Entry 3CCR (X-ray diffraction, 3.00 A resolution); this record covers chains Q and 0 of the 31 polymer chains in the assembly.

Chain Q:
Molecule: 50S ribosomal protein L21e
From: Haloarcula marismortui
UniProtKB: P12734 (RL21_HALMA); residues 0-95 here correspond to UniProt positions 1-96 (UniProt number = residue number + 1)
Amino-acid sequence (96 residues; each row starts with the number of its first residue; numbering starts at 0):
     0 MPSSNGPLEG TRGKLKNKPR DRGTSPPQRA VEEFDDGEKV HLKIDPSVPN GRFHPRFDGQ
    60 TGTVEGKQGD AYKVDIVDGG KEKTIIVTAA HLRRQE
Not modelled in the structure: 0
Metal / ion sites: Na+: Asp20, Gly22, Ser24

Chain 0:
Molecule: 23S ribosomal RNA
From: Haloarcula marismortui
Notes: engineered mutation(s): G2099A, A2488C
Sequence (2923 nucleotides; numbered 1 to 2923; the number before each row is that of its first residue):
     1 GUUGGCUACU AUGCCAGCUG GUGGAUUGCU CGGCUCAGGC GCUGAUGAAG GACGUGCCAA
    61 GCUGCGAUAA GCUGUGGGGA GCCGCACGGA GGCGAAGAAC CACAGAUUUC CGAAUGAGAA
   121 UCUCUCUAAC AAUUGCUUCG CGCAAUGAGG AACCCCGAGA ACUGAAACAU CUCAGUAUCG
   181 GGAGGAACAG AAAACGCAAC GUGAUGUCGU UAGUAACCGC GAGUGAACGC GAUACAGCCC
   241 AAACCGAAGC CCUCACGGGC AAUGUGGUGU CAGGGCUACC UCUCAUCAGC CGACCGUCUU
   301 CACGAAGUCU CUUGGAAUAG AGCGUGAUAC AGGGUGACAA CCCCGUACUG AAGACCAGUA
   361 CGCUGUGCGG UAGUGCCAGA GUAGCGGGGG UUGGAUAUCC CUCGCGAAUA ACGCAGGCAU
   421 CGACUGCGAA GGCUAAACAC AACCUGAGAC CGAUAGUGAA CAAGUAGUGU GAACGAACGC
   481 UGCAAAGUAC CCUCAGAAGG GAGGCGAAAU AGAGCAUGAA AUCAGUUGGC GAUCGAGCGA
   541 CAGGGCAUAC AAGGUCCCUU GACGAAUGAC CGAGACGCGA GUCUCCAGUA AGACUCACGG
   601 GAAGCCGAUG UUCUGUCGUA CGUUUUGAAA AACGAGCCAG GGAGUGUGUC UGUAUGGCAA
   661 GUCUAACCGG AGUAUCCGGG GAGGCACAGG GAAACCGACA UGGCCGCAGG GCUUUGCCCG
   721 AGGGCCGCCG UCUUCAAGGG CGGGGAGCCA UGUGGACACG ACCCGAAUCC GGACGAUCUA
   781 CGCAUGGACA AGAUGAAGCG UGCCGAAAGG CACGUGGAAG UCUGUUAGAG UUGGUGUCCU
   841 ACAAUACCCU CUCGUGAUCU AUGUGUAGGG GUGAAAGGCC CAUCGAGUCC GGCAACAGCU
   901 GGUUCCAAUC GAAACAUGUC GAAGCAUGAC CUCCGCCGAG GUAGUCUGUG AGGUAGAGCG
   961 ACCGAUUGGU GUGUCCGCCU CCGAGAGGAG UCGGCACACC UGUCAAACUC CAAACUUACA
  1021 GACGCUGUUU GACGCGGGGA UUCCGGUGCG CGGGGUAAGC CUGUGUACCA GGAGGGGAAC
  1081 AACCCAGAGA UAGGUUAAGG UCCCCAAGUG UGGAUUAAGU GUAAUCCUCU GAAGGUGGUC
  1141 UCGAGCCCUA GACAGCCGGG AGGUGAGCUU AGAAGCAGCU ACCCUCUAAG AAAAGCGUAA
  1201 CAGCUUACCG GCCGAGGUUU GAGGCGCCCA AAAUGAUCGG GACUCAAAUC CACCACCGAG
  1261 ACCUGUCCGU ACCACUCAUA CUGGUAAUCG AGUAGAUUGG CGCUCUAAUU GGAUGGAAGC
  1321 AGGGGCGAGA GCUCCUGUGG ACCGAUUAGU GACGAAAAUC CUGGCCAUAG UAGCAGCGAU
  1381 AGUCGGGUGA GAACCCCGAC GGCCUAAUGG AUAAGGGUUC CUCAGCACUG CUGAUCAGCU
  1441 GAGGGUUAGC CGGUCCUAAG UCUCACCGCA ACUCGACUGA GACGAAAUGG GAAACAGGUU
  1501 AAUAUUCCUG UGCCAUCAUG CAGUGAAAGU UGACGCCCUG GGGUCGAUCA CGCCGGGCAU
  1561 UCGCCCGGUC GAACCGUCCA ACUCCGUGGA AGCCGUAAUG GCAGGAAGCG GACGAACGGC
  1621 GGCAUAGGGA AACGUGAUUC AACCUGGGGC CCAUGAAAAG ACGAGCAUGA UGUCCGUACC
  1681 GAGAACCGAC ACAGGUGUCC AUGGCGGCGA AAGCCAAGGC CUGUCGGGAG CAACCAACGU
  1741 UAGGGAAUUC GGCAAGUUAG UCCCGUACCU UCGGAAGAAG GGAUGCCUGC UCCGGAACGG
  1801 AGCAGGUCGC AGUGACUCGG AAGCUCGGAC UGUCUAGUAA CAACAUAGGU GACCGCAAAU
  1861 CCGCAAGGAC UCGUACGGUC ACUGAAUCCU GCCCAGUGCA GGUAUCUGAA CACCUCGUAC
  1921 AAGAGGACGA AGGACCUGUC AACGGCGGGG GUAACUAUGA CCCUCUUAAG GUAGCGUAGU
  1981 ACCUUGCCGC AUCAGUAGCG GCUUGCAUGA AUGGAUUAAC CAGAGCUUCA CUGUCCCAAC
  2041 GUUGGGCCCG GUGAACUGUA CAUUCCAGUG CGGAGUCUGG AGACACCCAG GGGGAAGCAA
  2101 AGACCCUAUG GAGCUUUACU GCAGGCUGUC GCUGAGACGU GGUCGCCGAU GUGCAGCAUA
  2161 GGUAGGAGUC GUUACAGAGG UACCCGCGCU AGCGGGCCAC CCAGACAACA GUGAAAUACU
  2221 ACCCGUCGGU GACUGCGACU CUCACUCCGG GAGGAGGACA CCGAUAGCCG GGCAGUUUGA
  2281 CUGGGGCGGU ACGCGCUCGA AAAGAUAUCG AGCGCGCCCU AUGGUCAUCU CAGCCGGGAC
  2341 AGAGACCCGG CGAAGAGUGC AAGAGCAAAA GAUGACUUGA CAGUGUUCUU CCCAACGAGG
  2401 AACGCUGACG CGAAAGCGUG GUCUAGCGAA CCAAUUAGCC UGCUUGAUGC GGGCAAUUGA
  2461 UGACAGAAAA GCUACCCUAG GGAUAACCGA GUCGUCACUC GCAAGAGCAC AUAUCGACCG
  2521 AGUGGCUUGC UACCUCGAUG UCGGUUCCCU CCAUCCUGCC CGUGCAGAAG CGGGCAAGGG
  2581 UGAGGUUGUU CGCCUAUUAA AGGAGGUCGU GAGCUGGGUU UAGACCGUCG UGAGACAGGU
  2641 CGGCUGCUAU CUACUGGGUG UGUAAUGGUG UCUGACAAGA ACGACCGUAU AGUACGAGAG
  2701 GAACUACGGU UGGUGGCCAC UGGUGUACCG GUUGUUCGAG AGAGCACGUG CCGGGUAGCC
  2761 ACGCCACACG GGGUAAGAGC UGAACGCAUC UAAGCUCGAA ACCCACUUGG AAAAGAGACA
  2821 CCGCCGAGGU CCCGCGUACA AGACGCGGUC GAUAGACUCG GGGUGUGCGC GUCGAGGUAA
  2881 CGAGACGUUA AGCCCACGAG CACUAACAGA CCAAAGCCAU CAU
Not modelled in the structure: 1-9, 126-127, 715, 971-998, 1560, 1952-1963, 2137-2236, 2339-2343, 2665-2666, 2915-2923
Modified / non-standard residues: 1MA (6-hydro-1-methyladenosine-5'-monophosphate) at position 628, OMU (o2'-methyluridine 5'-monophosphate) at position 2587, OMG (o2'-methylguanosine-5'-monophosphate) at position 2588, UR3 (3-methyluridine-5'-monophoshate) at position 2619, PSU (pseudouridine-5'-monophosphate) at position 2621
Metal / ion sites: Na+ site 1: U12 (shared with 2 residues of chain R); Mg2+ site 1 near G28 (its only coordinating residue here); Na+ site 2: C40, G41, C443; Na+ site 3: A45, U146; Na+ site 4: G56, A59, G61; Sr2+ site 1: A86, C87 (shared with 1 residue of chain T); Na+ site 5 near U108 (its only coordinating residue here); Mg2+ site 2 near U115 (its only coordinating residue here); Na+ site 6 near C141 (its only coordinating residue here); Mg2+ site 3: C162, U163, U2276; Na+ site 7: A165, A166, A167; Mg2+ site 4: A166, G219; 68 more Mg2+ sites not listed; 54 more Na+ sites not listed; 2 more K+ sites not listed; 51 more Sr2+ sites not listed

Chain Q / chain 0 interface:
Residue-residue contacts - 112 pairs, chain Q then chain 0:
  Pro1(Q) with G2299(0), base contact; A2300(0), base contact; U2306(0), phosphate contact; A2307(0), phosphate contact
  Ser2(Q) with C2296(0), hydrogen bond to the base; U2297(0), hydrogen bond to the base; C2298(0), hydrogen bond to the base; G2299(0), base contact; G2310(0), base contact
  Ser3(Q) with G2295(0), base contact; C2296(0), hydrogen bond to the phosphate
  Asn4(Q) with G2295(0), hydrogen bond to the phosphate; C2296(0), phosphate contact
  Gly5(Q) with G2295(0), hydrogen bond to the phosphate; C2296(0), hydrogen bond to the phosphate; U2424(0), sugar contact
  Pro6(Q) with C2296(0), phosphate contact; U2424(0), phosphate contact
  Leu7(Q) with C2296(0), hydrogen bond to the phosphate; U2297(0), phosphate contact; G2363(0), base contact; C2423(0), sugar contact; U2424(0), hydrogen bond to the sugar
  Glu8(Q) with C2296(0), hydrogen bond to the phosphate; U2297(0), phosphate contact
  Gly9(Q) with U2297(0), hydrogen bond to the phosphate
  Thr10(Q) with U2297(0), phosphate contact
  Arg11(Q) with A1007(0), phosphate contact; C1008(0), salt bridge to the phosphate; U2297(0), hydrogen bond to the phosphate; C2298(0), salt bridge to the phosphate; G2363(0), hydrogen bond to the phosphate; A2364(0), phosphate contact
  Gly12(Q) with G953(0), phosphate contact
  Lys13(Q) with G953(0), hydrogen bond to the phosphate; A2303(0), phosphate contact; G2304(0), salt bridge to the phosphate
  Leu14(Q) with A2364(0), hydrogen bond to the sugar
  Lys15(Q) with U1009(0), salt bridge to the phosphate; A2364(0), phosphate contact; G2365(0), phosphate contact
  Asn16(Q) with G2365(0), hydrogen bond to the phosphate
  Lys17(Q) with C1011(0), phosphate contact
  Pro18(Q) with C1010(0), phosphate contact
  Arg21(Q) with A2353(0), hydrogen bond to the phosphate; A2354(0), salt bridge to the phosphate; C2366(0), phosphate contact
  Gly22(Q) with C2366(0), hydrogen bond to the phosphate; A2367(0), phosphate contact
  Thr23(Q) with C2366(0), phosphate contact; A2367(0), hydrogen bond to the phosphate
  Lys38(Q) with C1019(0), hydrogen bond to the phosphate; A1020(0), salt bridge to the phosphate
  His40(Q) with U949(0), hydrogen bond to the base; G950(0), sugar contact
  Lys42(Q) with A951(0), phosphate contact; G952(0), phosphate contact
  Pro45(Q) with G2365(0), sugar contact
  Ser46(Q) with G2365(0), sugar contact; C2366(0), hydrogen bond to the phosphate; A2370(0), hydrogen bond to the base
  Pro48(Q) with A2370(0), base contact
  Asn49(Q) with C2403(0), phosphate contact
  Gly50(Q) with A2402(0), hydrogen bond to the phosphate; C2403(0), hydrogen bond to the phosphate
  Arg51(Q) with A2402(0), sugar contact
  His53(Q) with C2388(0), sugar contact; U2389(0), sugar contact
  Arg55(Q) with G2304(0), hydrogen bond to the phosphate; A2305(0), salt bridge to the phosphate; U2390(0), salt bridge to the phosphate; C2392(0), sugar contact
  Phe56(Q) with C2388(0), phosphate contact; U2389(0), phosphate contact
  Asp57(Q) with A951(0), sugar contact
  Gly58(Q) with G950(0), hydrogen bond to the base; A951(0), sugar contact; A1018(0), sugar contact
  Gln59(Q) with A1018(0), hydrogen bond to the sugar
  Thr60(Q) with A1018(0), hydrogen bond to the sugar; C1019(0), sugar contact
  Gln67(Q) with G2385(0), base contact; U2386(0), hydrogen bond to the sugar; C2403(0), hydrogen bond to the base; G2404(0), phosphate contact
  Gly68(Q) with G2404(0), phosphate contact
  Asp69(Q) with G2404(0), hydrogen bond to the phosphate
  Ala70(Q) with C2403(0), phosphate contact; G2404(0), hydrogen bond to the phosphate
  Asp77(Q) with C2392(0), hydrogen bond to the sugar; C2393(0), sugar contact
  Gly78(Q) with C2393(0), sugar contact
  Gly79(Q) with C2393(0), hydrogen bond to the phosphate; A2394(0), phosphate contact
  Lys80(Q) with C2393(0), hydrogen bond to the phosphate; A2394(0), hydrogen bond to the phosphate; A2395(0), salt bridge to the phosphate
  Lys82(Q) with C2388(0), phosphate contact; U2389(0), salt bridge to the phosphate; C2392(0), hydrogen bond to the phosphate; C2393(0), salt bridge to the phosphate
  Thr83(Q) with U2387(0), hydrogen bond to the sugar; C2388(0), hydrogen bond to the phosphate
  Ile84(Q) with U2387(0), sugar contact
  Ile85(Q) with U2387(0), sugar contact; C2403(0), sugar contact
  Gln94(Q) with G948(0), base contact; U949(0), sugar contact; C1019(0), hydrogen bond to the base; A1020(0), sugar contact
  Glu95(Q) with G948(0), hydrogen bond to the sugar; U949(0), hydrogen bond to the sugar
Other interface residues (no listed pair), chain Q (53 interface residues in all): Glu81, Arg93
Other interface residues (no listed pair), chain 0 (55 interface residues in all): A1012, A2311, C2391, G2418, U2422, A2425

Overview:
53 residues of chain Q face 55 of chain 0 across their interface; the contacts include 43 hydrogen bonds and
11 salt bridges. Polar contacts include Ser2(Q)-C2296(0), Ser2(Q)-U2297(0) and Ser2(Q)-C2298(0). Asp20(Q),
Gly22(Q) and Ser24(Q) form the Na+ site.
Here chain Q is 50S ribosomal protein L21e and chain 0 is 23S ribosomal RNA, both from Haloarcula marismortui.
Entry 3CCR (Structure of Anisomycin resistant 50S Ribosomal Subunit: 23S rRNA mutation A2488C. Density for
anisomycin is visible ...) was determined by X-ray diffraction (same publication as 3CC2, 3CC4, 3CC7, 3CCE,
3CCJ, 3CCL and 6 further entries).
